1Z6D - chain A; structure by X-ray diffraction, 1.54 A resolution.

[Chain A]
Name: Ribonuclease pancreatic
From: Bos taurus
Notes: EC 3.1.27.5
UniProtKB: P61823 (RNAS1_BOVIN); residues 1-124 here correspond to UniProt positions 27-150 (UniProt number = residue number + 26)
Sequence (124 residues; each row starts with the number of its first residue):
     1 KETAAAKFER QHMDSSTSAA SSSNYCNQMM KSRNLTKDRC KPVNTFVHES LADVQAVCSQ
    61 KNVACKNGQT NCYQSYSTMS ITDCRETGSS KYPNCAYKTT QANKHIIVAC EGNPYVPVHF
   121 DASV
Curated features (UniProtKB/Swiss-Prot):
  - active site: His12 (Proton acceptor), His119 (Proton donor)
  - binding site (substrate): Lys7, Arg10, Lys41 to Thr45, Lys66, Arg85
  - glycosylation: Lys1 (N-linked (Glc) (glycation) lysine), Lys7 (N-linked (Glc) (glycation) lysine), Asn34 (N-linked (GlcNAc...) asparagine), Lys37 (N-linked (Glc) (glycation) lysine), Lys41 (N-linked (Glc) (glycation) lysine)
Disulfides: Cys26-Cys84, Cys40-Cys95, Cys58-Cys110, Cys65-Cys72
Residues lining bound ligands:
  - inosinic acid (IMP), molecule 1: Ala4, Lys7, Gln11, His12, Lys41, Asn44, Ala109, Glu111, Val118, His119, Phe120
  - inosinic acid (IMP), molecule 2: His12, Lys41, Val43, Asn44, Thr45, Lys66, Asp83, Arg85, His119, Phe120, Asp121, Ala122, Ser123
  - inosinic acid (IMP), molecule 3: Lys66, Ala122, Ser123, Val124
From the paper describing this entry:
  - binding site for inosinic acid: Lys7, Gln11, His12, Lys41, Thr45, Lys66, Arg85, Glu111, His119, Phe120, Val124
  - conformationally variable residues (side-chain flip): Gln69, Arg85
  - catalytic residues: His12, Lys41, His119 (citing earlier work)

[Overview]
Chain A binds 3 copies of inosinic acid. From UniProt: active-site residues His12 and His119 and 9
substrate-binding residues. The paper reports catalytic residues His12, Lys41 and His119; a binding site for
inosinic acid at Lys7, Gln11 and His12 among others.
Chain A is Ribonuclease pancreatic (Bos taurus); the structure, Ribonuclease A- IMP complex, was determined by
X-ray diffraction together with 1Z6S from the same study.
